5MZI - chain A; structure by X-ray diffraction, 1.71 A resolution.

Chain A:
Protein: Kynurenine 3-monooxygenase
Source organism: Pseudomonas fluorescens
Notes: EC 1.14.13.9
UniProtKB: Q84HF5 (KMO_PSEFL); residues 1-461 here = UniProt positions 1-461
Chain sequence (461 residues; numbered 1 to 461; the number before each row is that of its first residue):
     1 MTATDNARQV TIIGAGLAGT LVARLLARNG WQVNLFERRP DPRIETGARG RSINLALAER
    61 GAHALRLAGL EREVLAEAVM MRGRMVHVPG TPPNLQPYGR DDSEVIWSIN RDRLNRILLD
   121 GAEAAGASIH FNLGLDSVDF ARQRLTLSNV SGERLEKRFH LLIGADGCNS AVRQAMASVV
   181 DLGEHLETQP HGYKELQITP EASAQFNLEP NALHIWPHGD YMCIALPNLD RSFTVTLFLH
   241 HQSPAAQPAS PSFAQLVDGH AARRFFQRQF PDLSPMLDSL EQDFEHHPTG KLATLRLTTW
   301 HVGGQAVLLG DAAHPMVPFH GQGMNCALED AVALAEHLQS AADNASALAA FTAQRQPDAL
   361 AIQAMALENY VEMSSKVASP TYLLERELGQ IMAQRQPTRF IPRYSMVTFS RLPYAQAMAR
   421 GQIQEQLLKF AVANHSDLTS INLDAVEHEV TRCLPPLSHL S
Disordered / not traced: 1-6, 376-378, 458-461
Differences from the reference sequence: engineered mutation Ser252 (Cys in Q84HF5), Ser461 (Cys in Q84HF5)
Small-molecule neighbours:
  - FAD (flavin-adenine dinucleotide): Ile13, Gly14, Ala15, Gly16, Leu17, Ala18, Gly19, Phe36, Glu37, Arg38, Arg39, Leu55, Ala56, Arg111, Leu133, Gly134, Leu135, Ala165, Asp166, Gly167, Ala171, Tyr193, Leu226, Leu309, Gly310, Asp311, Pro318, Gly321, Gln322, Gly323, Met324, Asn325, Ala327
  - FYK (3-(5-chloro-6-cyclopropoxy-2-oxo-2,3-dihydro-1,3-benzoxazol-3-yl)propanoic acid), molecule 1: Ala15, Glu37, Arg39, Pro40, Pro42, Arg111, Asp112, Asn115, Leu119, Phe131
  - FYK, molecule 2: Ala56, Arg84, Tyr98, Ile106, Leu213, Ile215, Ile224, Leu226, Thr236, Phe238, Pro318, Phe319, His320, Gly321, Asn369, Met373, Tyr404
  - FYK, molecule 3: Leu427, Phe430, Ala431, His435, Ser440, Ile441, Asn442, Ala445, Val446, Glu449
Swiss-Prot annotation at these positions:
  - binding site (FAD): Leu17, Ala18, Glu37 to Arg39, Ala56, Arg111, Leu135, Asp311, Met324, Asn325
  - binding site (L-kynurenine): Arg84, Tyr98, Asn369, Tyr404
  - mutagenesis: Arg84 (R84A: Abolishes kynurenine 3-monooxygenase activity), Tyr98 (Y98A/F: Abolishes kynurenine 3-monooxygenase activity), Phe319 to His320 (Abolishes NADPH oxidase activity), His320 (H320A: Slightly decreases NADPH oxidase activity), Asn369 (N369A: Decreases kynurenine 3-monooxygenase activity; N369D: Abolishes kynurenine 3-monooxygenase activity), Glu372 (E372A/Q: Strongly decreases kynurenine 3-monooxygenase activity), Met373 (M373A: Abolishes kynurenine 3-monooxygenase activity; M373L: Decreases kynurenine 3-monooxygenase activity), Tyr404 (Y404A: Abolishes kynurenine 3-monooxygenase activity; Y404F: Decreases kynurenine 3-monooxygenase activity)
What the authors report for this chain:
  - binding site for FYK: Tyr98

Overview:
Chain A binds flavin-adenine dinucleotide and 3 copies of compound FYK. UniProt lists 11 FAD-binding residues,
4 L-kynurenine-binding residues and 8 mutagenesis sites. From the paper: a binding site for FYK at Tyr98.
Chain A is Kynurenine 3-monooxygenase (Pseudomonas fluorescens); the structure, Pseudomonas fluorescens
kynurenine 3-monooxygenase (KMO) in complex with
3-(5-chloro-6-cyclopropoxy-2-oxo-2,3-dihydro-1,3-benzoxazol-3-yl)propanoic acid, was determined by X-ray
diffraction, deposited together with 5MZC and 5MZK.
